PDB entry 7ZHN | X-ray diffraction, 1.85 A resolution | chain A

# Chain A
Protein: Tau-tubulin kinase 1
Organism: Homo sapiens
Notes: EC 2.7.11.1
UniProtKB: Q5TCY1 (TTBK1_HUMAN); numbering as in UniProt (aligned over 13-320)
Amino-acid sequence (309 residues; row label = number of the first residue in the row):
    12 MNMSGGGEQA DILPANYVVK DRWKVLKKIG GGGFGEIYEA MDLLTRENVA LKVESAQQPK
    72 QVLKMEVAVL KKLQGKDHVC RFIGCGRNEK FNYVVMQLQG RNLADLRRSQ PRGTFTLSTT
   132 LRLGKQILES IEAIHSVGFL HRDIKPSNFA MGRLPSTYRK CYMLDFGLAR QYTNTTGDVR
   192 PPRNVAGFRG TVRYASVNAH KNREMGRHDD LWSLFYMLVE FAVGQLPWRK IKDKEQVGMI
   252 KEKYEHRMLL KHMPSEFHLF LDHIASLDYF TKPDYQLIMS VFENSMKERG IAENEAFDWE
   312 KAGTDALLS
Unresolved in the structure: 12-20, 314-320
Differences from the reference sequence: initiating methionine (12)
Residues lining bound ligands: VP7 (4-(2-amino-5,6,7,8-tetrahydropyrimido[4',5':3,4]cyclohepta[1,2-b]indol-11-yl)-2-methylbut-3-yn-2-ol): I40, I48, A61, K63, E77, L81, C91, V105, M107, Q108, L109, Q110, L175, D176, F177, G178
Swiss-Prot annotation at these positions:
  - active site: D154 (Proton acceptor)
  - binding site (ATP): I40 to I48, K63
What the authors report for this chain:
  - binding site for VP7: Q108, Q110
  - catalytic residues: K63 (citing earlier work)
  - conformationally variable residues (side-chain flip): F45

# Overview
Ligands of chain A: compound VP7. Curated annotation (UniProt) lists active-site residue D154 and 10
ATP-binding residues. The paper reports the catalytic residue K63; a binding site for VP7 at Q108 and Q110.
Chain A is Tau-tubulin kinase 1 (Homo sapiens); the structure, Crystal structure of TTBK1 in complex with
AMG28, was determined by X-ray diffraction (same publication as 7ZHO, 7ZHP and 7ZHQ).
